7Z7X - chains C and F of the 6 polymer chains in the assembly; structure by electron microscopy, 3.30 A resolution.

[Chain C]
Name: Spike glycoprotein, Fibritin
From: Severe acute respiratory syndrome coronavirus 2
UniProt: chimeric construct of P0DTC2, P10104: residues 1-1208 from P0DTC2 (SPIKE_SARS2) positions 1-1208 (same numbers); residues 1211-1238 from P10104 positions 458-485 (UniProt number = residue number - 753)
Chain sequence (1260 residues; row label = number of the first residue in the row):
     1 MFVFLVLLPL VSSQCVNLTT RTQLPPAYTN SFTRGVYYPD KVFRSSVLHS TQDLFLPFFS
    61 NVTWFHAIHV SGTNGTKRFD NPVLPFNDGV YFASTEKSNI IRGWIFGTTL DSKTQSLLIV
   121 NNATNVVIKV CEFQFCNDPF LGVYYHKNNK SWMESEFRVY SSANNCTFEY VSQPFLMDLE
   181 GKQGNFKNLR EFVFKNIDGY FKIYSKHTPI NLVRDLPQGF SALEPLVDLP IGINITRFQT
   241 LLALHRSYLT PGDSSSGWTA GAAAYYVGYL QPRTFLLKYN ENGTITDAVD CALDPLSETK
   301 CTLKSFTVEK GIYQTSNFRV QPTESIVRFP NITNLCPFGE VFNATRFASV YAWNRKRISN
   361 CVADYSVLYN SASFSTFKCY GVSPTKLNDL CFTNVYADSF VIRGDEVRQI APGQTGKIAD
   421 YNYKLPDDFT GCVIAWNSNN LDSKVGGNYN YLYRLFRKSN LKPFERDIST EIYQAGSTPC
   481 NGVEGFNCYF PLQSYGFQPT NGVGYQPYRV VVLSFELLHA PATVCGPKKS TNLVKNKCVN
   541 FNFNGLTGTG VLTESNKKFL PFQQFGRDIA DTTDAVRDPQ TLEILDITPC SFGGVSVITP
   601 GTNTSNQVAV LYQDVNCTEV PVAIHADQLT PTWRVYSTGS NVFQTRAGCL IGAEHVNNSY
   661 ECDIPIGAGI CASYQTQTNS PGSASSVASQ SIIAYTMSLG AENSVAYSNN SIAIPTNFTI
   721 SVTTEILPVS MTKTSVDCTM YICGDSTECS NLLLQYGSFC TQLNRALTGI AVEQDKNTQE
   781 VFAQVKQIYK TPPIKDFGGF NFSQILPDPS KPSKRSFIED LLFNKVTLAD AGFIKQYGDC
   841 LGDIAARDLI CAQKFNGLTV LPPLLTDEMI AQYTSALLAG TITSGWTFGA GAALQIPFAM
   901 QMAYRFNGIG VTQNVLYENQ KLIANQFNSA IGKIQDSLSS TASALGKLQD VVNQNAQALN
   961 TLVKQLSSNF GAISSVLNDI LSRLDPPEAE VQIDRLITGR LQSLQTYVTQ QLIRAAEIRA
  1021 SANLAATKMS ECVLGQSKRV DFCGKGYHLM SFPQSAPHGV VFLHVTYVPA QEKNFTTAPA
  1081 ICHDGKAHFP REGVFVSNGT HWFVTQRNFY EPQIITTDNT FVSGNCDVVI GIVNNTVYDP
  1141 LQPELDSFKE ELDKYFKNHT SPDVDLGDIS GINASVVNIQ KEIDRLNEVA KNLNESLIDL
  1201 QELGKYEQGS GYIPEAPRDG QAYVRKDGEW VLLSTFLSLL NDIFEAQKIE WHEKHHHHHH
Unresolved in the structure: 1-26, 67-80, 144-164, 173-186, 243-263, 621-640, 677-689, 828-855, 1148-1260
Differences from the reference sequence: engineered mutation Gly-682 (Arg in P0DTC2), Ser-683 (Arg in P0DTC2), Ser-685 (Arg in P0DTC2), Pro-986 (Lys in P0DTC2), Pro-987 (Val in P0DTC2); linker (1209-1210); conflict Leu-1232 (Phe479 in P10104); expression tag (1239-1260)
Disulfide bonds: Cys-131/Cys-166, Cys-291/Cys-301, Cys-336/Cys-361, Cys-379/Cys-432, Cys-391/Cys-525, Cys-480/Cys-488, Cys-538/Cys-590, Cys-617/Cys-649, Cys-662/Cys-671, Cys-738/Cys-760, Cys-743/Cys-749, Cys-1032/Cys-1043, Cys-1082/Cys-1126
Glycans and other covalent adducts: N-acetylglucosamine (NAG) linked to Asn-61, Asn-122, Asn-165, Asn-234, Asn-282, Asn-331, Asn-343, Asn-603, Asn-616, Asn-657, Asn-709, Asn-717, Asn-801, Asn-1074, Asn-1098, Asn-1134
UniProt features mapped onto this chain:
  - region: Asn-280 to Cys-301 (Putative superantigen), Arg-403 to Asp-405 (Integrin-binding motif), Asn-448 to Phe-456 (Immunodominant HLA epitope recognized by the CD8+), Pro-681, Ala-684 (Putative superantigen), Ser-816 to Tyr-837 (Fusion peptide 1), Lys-835 to Phe-855 (Fusion peptide 2), Asp-1163 to Glu-1202 (Heptad repeat 2)
  - site: Arg-815, Ser-816 (Cleavage)
  - glycosylation: Asn-17 (N-linked (GlcNAc...) (complex) asparagine), Asn-61 (N-linked (GlcNAc...) (hybrid) asparagine), Asn-74 (N-linked (GlcNAc...) (complex) asparagine), Asn-122 (N-linked (GlcNAc...) (hybrid) asparagine), Asn-149 (N-linked (GlcNAc...) (complex) asparagine), Asn-165 (N-linked (GlcNAc...) (complex) asparagine), Asn-234 (N-linked (GlcNAc...) (high mannose) asparagine), Asn-282 (N-linked (GlcNAc...) (complex) asparagine), Thr-323 (O-linked (GalNAc) threonine), Ser-325 (O-linked (HexNAc...) serine), Asn-331 (N-linked (GlcNAc...) (complex) asparagine), Asn-343 (N-linked (GlcNAc...) (complex) asparagine), Asn-603 (N-linked (GlcNAc...) (hybrid) asparagine), Asn-616 (N-linked (GlcNAc...) (complex) asparagine), Asn-657 (N-linked (GlcNAc...) (complex) asparagine), Thr-676 (O-linked (GlcNAc...) threonine), Thr-678 (O-linked (GlcNAc...) threonine), Asn-709 (N-linked (GlcNAc...) (high mannose) asparagine), Asn-717 (N-linked (GlcNAc...) (hybrid) asparagine), Asn-801 (N-linked (GlcNAc...) (hybrid) asparagine) and 6 more in UniProt

[Chain F]
Name: Nanobody H11-H6
From: Lama glama
Notes: antibody fragment or engineered binder
Chain sequence (134 residues; row label = number of the first residue in the row):
     1 QVQLVESGGG LMQAGGSLRL SCAVSGRTFS TAAMGWFRQA PGKEREFVAA IRWSGGSAYY
    61 ADSVKGRFTI SRDKAKNTVY LQMNSLKYED TAVYYCAGSK ITRSLLSDYA TWPYDYWGQG
   121 TQVTVSSKHH HHHH
Unresolved in the structure: 129-134
Disulfide bonds: Cys-22/Cys-96

[How chain C and chain F interact]
Residue-residue contacts (21; chain C residue first):
  Lys-444(C) with Thr-102(F), hydrogen bond (side chain-backbone); Ser-104(F)
  Val-445(C) with Ser-104(F), hydrogen bond (backbone-side chain)
  Gly-446(C) with Ser-104(F), hydrogen bond (backbone-side chain)
  Gly-447(C) with Ser-104(F), hydrogen bond (backbone-side chain)
  Tyr-449(C) with Thr-31(F); Thr-102(F); Ser-104(F)
  Asn-450(C) with Thr-31(F); Thr-102(F), hydrogen bond
  Leu-452(C) with Thr-31(F)
  Ile-472(C) with Ala-75(F), hydrophobic
  Gly-482(C) with Asp-73(F); Ala-75(F); Lys-76(F)
  Val-483(C) with Asp-73(F)
  Glu-484(C) with Arg-72(F), salt bridge; Asp-73(F); Lys-74(F)
  Phe-490(C) with Lys-74(F)
  Ser-494(C) with Ser-54(F), hydrogen bond
Also at the interface, not in a pair above, chain C (15 interface residues in all): Leu-492, Gln-493
Also at the interface, not in a pair above, chain F (11 interface residues in all): Ser-30, Arg-103

[Summary]
15 residues of chain C and 11 residues of chain F are in contact; the contacts include 6 hydrogen bonds and 1
salt bridge. Polar contacts include Glu-484(C)/Arg-72(F), Lys-444(C)/Thr-102(F) and Val-445(C)/Ser-104(F).
Chain C is Spike glycoprotein, Fibritin (Severe acute respiratory syndrome coronavirus 2) and chain F is
Nanobody H11-H6 (Lama glama); the structure, CRYO-EM STRUCTURE OF SARS-COV-2 SPIKE : H11-H6 nanobody complex,
was determined by electron microscopy together with 7Z1A, 7Z1B, 7Z1C, 7Z1D, 7Z1E, 7Z6V and 4 further entries
from the same study.
